8R2J - chain A; structure by X-ray diffraction, 2.40 A resolution.

# Chain A
Protein: NmrA family transcriptional regulator
From: Streptomyces swartbergensis
Chain sequence (292 residues; each row starts with the number of its first residue):
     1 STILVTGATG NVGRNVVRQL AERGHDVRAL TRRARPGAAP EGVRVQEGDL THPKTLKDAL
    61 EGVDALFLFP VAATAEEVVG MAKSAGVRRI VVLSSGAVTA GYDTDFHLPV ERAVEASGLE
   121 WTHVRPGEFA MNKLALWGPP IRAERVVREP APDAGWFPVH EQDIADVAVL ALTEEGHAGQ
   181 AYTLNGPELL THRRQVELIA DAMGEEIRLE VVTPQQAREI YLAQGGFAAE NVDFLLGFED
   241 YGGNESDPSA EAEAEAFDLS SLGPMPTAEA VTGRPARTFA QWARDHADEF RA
Disordered / not traced: 243-260
Small-molecule neighbours: NADP (NAP; NADP nicotinamide-adenine-dinucleotide phosphate): Gly7, Ala8, Thr9, Gly10, Asn11, Val12, Gly13, Leu30, Thr31, Arg32, Arg35, Gly48, Asp49, Leu50, Thr51, Phe69, Pro70, Leu93, Ser94, Ser95, Phe106, His107, Pro126, Gly127, Glu128, Phe129, Asn132

# Summary
Bound to chain A: NADP.
Chain A is NmrA family transcriptional regulator (Streptomyces swartbergensis); the structure, X-ray
crystallographic structure of SwaQ2 in complex with NADP+ and doxorubicin, was determined by X-ray diffraction
(same publication as 8R20, 8R2B and 8R2E).
